Entry 2O2C (X-ray diffraction, 1.58 A resolution); this record covers chain A.

# Chain A
Protein: Glucose-6-phosphate isomerase, glycosomal
Organism: Trypanosoma brucei brucei
Notes: EC 5.3.1.9
Reference sequence: P13377 (G6PI_TRYBB); numbering as in UniProt (aligned over 1-607)
Chain sequence (613 residues; each row starts with the number of its first residue):
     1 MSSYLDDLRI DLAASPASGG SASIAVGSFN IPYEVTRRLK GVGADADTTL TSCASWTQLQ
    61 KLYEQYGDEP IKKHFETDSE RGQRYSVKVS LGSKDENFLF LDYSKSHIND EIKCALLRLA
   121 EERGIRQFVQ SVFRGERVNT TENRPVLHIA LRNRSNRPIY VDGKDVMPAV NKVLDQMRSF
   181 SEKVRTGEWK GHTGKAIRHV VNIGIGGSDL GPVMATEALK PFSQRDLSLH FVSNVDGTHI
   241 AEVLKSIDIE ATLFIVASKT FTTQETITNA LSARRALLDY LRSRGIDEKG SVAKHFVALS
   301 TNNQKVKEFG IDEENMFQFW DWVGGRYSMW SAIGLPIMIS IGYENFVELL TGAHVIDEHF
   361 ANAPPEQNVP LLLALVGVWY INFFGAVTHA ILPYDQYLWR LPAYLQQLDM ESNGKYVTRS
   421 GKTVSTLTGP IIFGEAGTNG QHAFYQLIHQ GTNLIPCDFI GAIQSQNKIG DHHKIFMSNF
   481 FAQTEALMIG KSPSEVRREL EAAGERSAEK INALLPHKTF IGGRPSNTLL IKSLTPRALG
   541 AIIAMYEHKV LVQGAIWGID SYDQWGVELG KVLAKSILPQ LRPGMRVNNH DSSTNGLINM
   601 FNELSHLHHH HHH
Not modelled in the structure: 1-42, 607-613
Differences from the reference sequence: conflict Thr-77 (Ala in P13377); expression tag (608-613)
Curated features (UniProtKB/Swiss-Prot):
  - motif: Ser-605 to Leu-607 (Microbody targeting signal)
  - active site: Glu-411 (Proton donor), His-442, Lys-571
Ligand contacts: glucose-6-phosphate (G6Q): Ile-205, Gly-206, Gly-207, Ser-208, Ser-258, Lys-259, Thr-260, Phe-261, Thr-263, Thr-266, Gly-324, Gly-325, Arg-326, Gln-407, Glu-411, His-442, Gln-564, Lys-571

# Summary
Chain A binds glucose-6-phosphate. UniProt lists 3 active-site residues.
Chain A is Glucose-6-phosphate isomerase, glycosomal (Trypanosoma brucei brucei); the structure, Crystal
structure of phosphoglucose isomerase from T. brucei containing glucose-6-phosphate in the active site, was
determined by X-ray diffraction, deposited together with 2O2D.
